PDB entry 6FYU | X-ray diffraction, 2.64 A resolution | chains A and E of the 9 polymer chains in the assembly

[Chain A]
Molecule: Hemagglutinin
Source organism: Influenza A virus
UniProt: A0A4Y5QYN9 (A0A4Y5QYN9_9INFA); the construct lacks a stretch of the UniProt sequence and is renumbered around it, so the offset changes along the chain: 11-141 = UniProt 19-149; 143-158 = UniProt 150-165; 159-330 = UniProt 168-339
Chain sequence (321 residues; each row starts with the number of its first residue; note: 1 number in that range is skipped by the numbering (no residue carries it; nothing is unmodelled there); a row labelled like 158A-158B holds insertion residues (158A, then the next letters in order)):
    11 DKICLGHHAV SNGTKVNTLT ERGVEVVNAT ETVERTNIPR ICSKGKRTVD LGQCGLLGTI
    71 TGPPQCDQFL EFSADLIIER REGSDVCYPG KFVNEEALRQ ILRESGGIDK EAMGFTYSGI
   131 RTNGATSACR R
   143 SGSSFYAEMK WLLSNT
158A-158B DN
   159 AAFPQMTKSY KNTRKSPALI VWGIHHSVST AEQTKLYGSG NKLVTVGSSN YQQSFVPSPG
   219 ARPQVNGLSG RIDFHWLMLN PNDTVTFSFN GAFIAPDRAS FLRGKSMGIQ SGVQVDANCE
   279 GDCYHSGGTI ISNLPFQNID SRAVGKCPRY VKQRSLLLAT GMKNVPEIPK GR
Not modelled in the structure: 329-330
Cystine bridges: Cys-52/Cys-277, Cys-64/Cys-76, Cys-97/Cys-139, Cys-281/Cys-305
Covalent attachments: N-acetylglucosamine (NAG) linked to Asn-38, Asn-240

[Chain E]
Molecule: Hemagglutinin
Source organism: Influenza A virus
UniProt: A0A0C4ZTH5 (A0A0C4ZTH5_9INFA); residues 1-176 here correspond to UniProt positions 340-515 (UniProt number = residue number + 339)
Chain sequence (183 residues; row label = number of the first residue in the row):
     1 GLFGAIAGFI ENGWEGLIDG WYGFRHQNAQ GEGTAADYKS TQSAIDQITG KLNRLIEKTN
    61 QQFELIDNEF NEVEKQIGNV INWTRDSITE VWSYNAELLV AMENQHTIDL ADSEMDKLYE
   121 RVKRQLRENA EEDGTGCFEI FHKCDDDCMA SIRNNTYDHS KYREEAMQNR IQIDPVSGRL
   181 VPR
Not modelled in the structure: 1-4, 173-183
Cystine bridges: Cys-144/Cys-148
Covalent attachments: N-acetylglucosamine (NAG) linked to Asn-82, Asn-154
Differences from the reference sequence: expression tag (177-183)
Metal / ion sites: Na+: Asp-46 (shared with 1 residue of chain F)

[Interface between chain A and chain E]
Pairs across the interface (11; chain A residue first):
  Thr-28(A) / Arg-54(E)
  Leu-29(A) / Gly-50(E)
  Leu-29(A) / Lys-51(E)
  Leu-29(A) / Arg-54(E)  hydrogen bond (backbone-side chain)
  Leu-29(A) / Glu-103(E)
  Thr-30(A) / Asp-46(E)
  Thr-30(A) / Gln-47(E)
  Thr-30(A) / Gly-50(E)
  Thr-30(A) / Lys-51(E)
  Thr-30(A) / His-106(E)
  Lys-310(A) / Thr-59(E)
Other interface residues (no listed pair), chain E (10 interface residues in all): Met-102, Leu-110

[Overview]
4 residues of chain A face 10 of chain E across their interface, with 1 hydrogen bond. The hydrogen-bonded
pair is Leu-29(A)/Arg-54(E). N-acetylglucosamine is covalently linked to Asn-38(A) and Asn-240(A).
N-acetylglucosamine is covalently linked to Asn-82(E) and Asn-154(E).
Here chain A is Hemagglutinin and chain E is Hemagglutinin, both from Influenza A virus. Entry 6FYU (Structure
of H7(A/Shanghai/2/2013) Influenza Hemagglutinin in complex SD36) was determined by X-ray diffraction together
with 6CNV, 6FYT and 6FYW from the same study.
